PDB entry 8FKO | X-ray diffraction, 2.10 A resolution | chains A and C

== Chain A (and C) ==
Protein: Mitogen-activated protein kinase kinase kinase kinase 1
Source organism: Homo sapiens
Notes: EC 2.7.11.1; chain C of this document is another copy of the same molecule, construct and numbering; everything in this record applies to it too
UniProt: Q92918 (M4K1_HUMAN); numbering as in UniProt (aligned over 1-307)
Chain sequence (331 residues; each row starts with the number of its first residue; numbers below 1 keep their minus sign (Met-23 is residue -23)):
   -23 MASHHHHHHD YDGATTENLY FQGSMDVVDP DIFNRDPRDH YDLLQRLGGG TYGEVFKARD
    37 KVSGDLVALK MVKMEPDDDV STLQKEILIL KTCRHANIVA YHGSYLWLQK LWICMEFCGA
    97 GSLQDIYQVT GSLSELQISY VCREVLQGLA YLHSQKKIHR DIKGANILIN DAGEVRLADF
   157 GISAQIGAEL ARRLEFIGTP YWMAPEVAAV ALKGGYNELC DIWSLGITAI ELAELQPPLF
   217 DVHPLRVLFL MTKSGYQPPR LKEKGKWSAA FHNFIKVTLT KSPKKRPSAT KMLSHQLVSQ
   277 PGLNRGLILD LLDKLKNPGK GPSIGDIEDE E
Disordered / not traced: -23 to 3, 293-307 (chain C: -23 to 4, 293-307)
Construct notes: expression tag (-23 to 0); engineered mutation Glu165 (Thr in Q92918), Glu171 (Ser in Q92918)
Ligand contacts: Y3O ((3P)-3-{4-[(2S,5R)-5-amino-2-methylpiperidin-1-yl]-6-chloro-7H-pyrrolo[2,3-d]pyrimidin-5-yl}benzonitrile): Leu23, Gly24, Gly25, Gly26, Val31, Ala44, Lys46, Val75, Met91, Glu92, Phe93, Cys94, Gly97, Ser98, Asp101, Ala141, Asn142, Leu144, Ala154, Asp155
Curated features (UniProtKB/Swiss-Prot):
  - active site: Asp137 (Proton acceptor)
  - binding site (ATP): Leu23 to Val31, Lys46
  - modified residue: Thr175 (Phosphothreonine)
Reported in the primary citation:
  - conformationally variable residues: Leu23
  - binding site for Y3O: Leu23
  - specificity-determining residues: Asp101 (proposed by the authors, not directly observed)
  - specificity-determining residues: Gly24 to Gly26 (by similarity / conservation)

== How chain A and chain C interact ==
Pairs across the interface - 91 pairs, chain A then chain C:
  Arg136(A) with Met179(C); Val183(C)
  Ile138(A) with Trp178(C)
  Lys139(A) with Thr175(C); Trp178(C)
  Arg169(A) with Glu165(C), salt bridge
  Ile173(A) with Leu224(C), hydrophobic
  Pro176(A) with Pro220(C); Leu224(C), hydrophobic; Met227(C)
  Tyr177(A) with Ile203(C); Pro213(C), hydrophobic; Pro214(C); Leu215(C); Phe216(C); Val218(C), hydrogen bond (side chain-backbone); Pro220(C); Val223(C), hydrophobic
  Trp178(A) with Ile138(C); Lys139(C); Trp199(C); Ser200(C), hydrogen bond (backbone-side chain); Ile203(C); Thr204(C); Glu207(C), hydrogen bond; Pro213(C), hydrophobic
  Met179(A) with Arg136(C); Trp199(C), hydrogen bond (backbone-side chain); Met227(C)
  Ala180(A) with Cys196(C), hydrophobic; Trp199(C)
  Pro181(A) with Trp199(C); Met227(C); Arg262(C)
  Glu182(A) with Tyr192(C); Cys196(C); Pro259(C); Arg262(C), salt bridge
  Val183(A) with Arg136(C); Tyr192(C), hydrophobic; Cys196(C), hydrophobic
  Ala184(A) with Leu224(C), hydrophobic; Met227(C), hydrophobic
  Ala185(A) with Thr228(C)
  Val186(A) with Gly191(C); Tyr192(C), hydrophobic
  Leu188(A) with Leu224(C); Phe225(C), hydrophobic; Thr228(C)
  Lys189(A) with Thr228(C)
  Gly191(A) with Val186(C)
  Tyr192(A) with Glu182(C); Val183(C), hydrophobic; Val186(C), hydrophobic
  Cys196(A) with Ala180(C), hydrophobic; Glu182(C); Val183(C), hydrophobic
  Trp199(A) with Trp178(C); Met179(C), hydrogen bond (side chain-backbone); Ala180(C); Pro181(C)
  Ser200(A) with Trp178(C), hydrogen bond (side chain-backbone)
  Ile203(A) with Tyr177(C); Trp178(C)
  Thr204(A) with Trp178(C)
  Glu207(A) with Trp178(C), hydrogen bond
  Pro213(A) with Tyr177(C), hydrophobic; Trp178(C), hydrophobic
  Pro214(A) with Tyr177(C)
  Leu215(A) with Tyr177(C)
  Phe216(A) with Tyr177(C), hydrogen bond (backbone-side chain)
  Val218(A) with Tyr177(C), hydrogen bond (backbone-side chain)
  Pro220(A) with Pro176(C); Tyr177(C)
  Leu221(A) with Leu170(C), hydrophobic
  Val223(A) with Tyr177(C), hydrophobic
  Leu224(A) with Pro176(C), hydrophobic; Met179(C), hydrophobic; Ala184(C), hydrophobic; Leu188(C)
  Phe225(A) with Leu188(C), hydrophobic
  Met227(A) with Met179(C); Pro181(C), hydrophobic; Ala184(C), hydrophobic
  Thr228(A) with Ala185(C); Leu188(C); Lys189(C)
  Tyr232(A) with Pro181(C), hydrophobic
  Pro259(A) with Glu182(C)
  Arg262(A) with Ala180(C); Glu182(C), salt bridge
Interface residues without a listed pair, chain A (47 interface residues in all): Glu165, Leu170, Gly190, Leu195, His219, Lys257
Interface residues without a listed pair, chain C (47 interface residues in all): Arg169, Ile173, Gly190, Leu195, His219, Tyr232, Lys257

== Overview ==
The chain A/chain C interface involves 47 residues from each chain, with 9 hydrogen bonds and 3 salt bridges.
Polar contacts include Arg169(A)-Glu165(C), Glu182(A)-Arg262(C) and Tyr177(A)-Val218(C). Bound to chain A:
compound Y3O. The paper reports a binding site for Y3O at Leu23(A); specificity determinants Asp101(A) and
Gly24(A).
Both chains are Mitogen-activated protein kinase kinase kinase kinase 1 (Homo sapiens). Entry 8FKO (Crystal
structure of HPK1 kinase domain T165E,S171E phosphomimetic mutant in complex with
3-{4-[(2S,5R)-5-Amino-2-methylpiperidin-1-yl]-6-chloro-7H-pyrrolo[2,3-d]pyrimidin-5-yl}benzonitrile) was
determined by X-ray diffraction (same publication as 8FH4, 8FJZ, 8FP1 and 8FP3).
